2FQY - chain A; structure by X-ray diffraction, 1.90 A resolution.

[Chain A]
Name: Membrane lipoprotein tmpC
From: Treponema pallidum
Notes: fragment: soluble portion of PnrA
UniProtKB: P29724 (TMPC_TREPA); residues 16-333 here correspond to UniProt positions 36-353 (UniProt number = residue number + 20)
Sequence (318 residues; row label = number of the first residue in the row):
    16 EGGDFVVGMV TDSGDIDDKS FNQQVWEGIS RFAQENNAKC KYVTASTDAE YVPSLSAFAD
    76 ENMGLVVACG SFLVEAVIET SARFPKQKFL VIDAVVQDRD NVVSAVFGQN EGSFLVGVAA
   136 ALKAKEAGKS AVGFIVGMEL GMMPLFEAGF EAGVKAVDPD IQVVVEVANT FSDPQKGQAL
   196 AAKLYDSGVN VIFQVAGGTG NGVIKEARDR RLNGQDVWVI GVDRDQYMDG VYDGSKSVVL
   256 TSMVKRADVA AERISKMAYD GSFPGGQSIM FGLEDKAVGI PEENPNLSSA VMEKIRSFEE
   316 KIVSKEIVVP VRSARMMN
Unresolved in the structure: 16-17
Swiss-Prot annotation at these positions:
  - binding site (adenosine): Asp-27, Ser-28, Phe-36, Asp-108, Phe-186, Gly-212, Asp-238, Lys-260
  - binding site (guanosine): Asp-27, Asn-37, Asp-108, Phe-186, Gly-212, Asp-238, Lys-260
  - binding site (inosine): Asp-27, Asn-37, Asp-108, Gly-212, Asp-238, Lys-260
Small-molecule neighbours: adenosine (ADN): Asp-27, Ser-28, Phe-36, Asn-37, Gly-85, Ser-86, Asp-108, Met-158, Phe-161, Phe-186, Val-210, Ala-211, Gly-212, Val-237, Asp-238, Lys-260

[Summary]
Bound to chain A: adenosine. From UniProt: 8 adenosine-binding residues, 7 guanosine-binding residues and 6
inosine-binding residues.
Chain A is Membrane lipoprotein tmpC (Treponema pallidum); the structure, PnrA from Treponema pallidum
complexed with adenosine, was determined by X-ray diffraction, deposited together with 2FQX.
